5C42 - chains A and B; structure by X-ray diffraction, 3.50 A resolution.

# Chain A
Protein: HIV-1 Reverse Transcriptase, p66 subunit
Organism: Human immunodeficiency virus type 1 group M subtype B (isolate BH10)
Notes: EC 3.4.23.16, 2.7.7.49, 2.7.7.7, 3.1.26.13, 3.1.13.2
UniProtKB: P03366 (POL_HV1B1); residues 1-555 here correspond to UniProt positions 600-1154 (UniProt number = residue number + 599)
Amino-acid sequence (557 residues; numbered -1 to 555; the number before each row is that of its first residue; numbers below 1 keep their minus sign (Met-1 is residue -1)):
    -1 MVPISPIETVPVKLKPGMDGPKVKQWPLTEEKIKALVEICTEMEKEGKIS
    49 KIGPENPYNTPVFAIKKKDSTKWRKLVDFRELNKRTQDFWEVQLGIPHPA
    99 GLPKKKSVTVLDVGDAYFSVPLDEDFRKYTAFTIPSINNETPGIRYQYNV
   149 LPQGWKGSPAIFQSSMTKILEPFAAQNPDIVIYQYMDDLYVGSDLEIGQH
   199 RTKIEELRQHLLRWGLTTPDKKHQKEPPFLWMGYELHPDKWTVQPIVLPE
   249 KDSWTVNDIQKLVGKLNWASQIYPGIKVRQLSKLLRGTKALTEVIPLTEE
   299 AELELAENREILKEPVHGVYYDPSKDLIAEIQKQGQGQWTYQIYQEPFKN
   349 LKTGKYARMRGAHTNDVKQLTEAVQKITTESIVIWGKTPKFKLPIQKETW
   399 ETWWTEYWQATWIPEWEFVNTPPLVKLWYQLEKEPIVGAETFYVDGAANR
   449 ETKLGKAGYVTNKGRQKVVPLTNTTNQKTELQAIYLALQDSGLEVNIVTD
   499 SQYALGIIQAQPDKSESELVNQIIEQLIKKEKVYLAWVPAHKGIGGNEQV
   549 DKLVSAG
Disordered / not traced: -1 to 0, 66-68, 548-555
Construct notes: initiating methionine (-1); expression tag (0); engineered mutation Pro101 (Lys700 in P03366), Ala172 (Lys771 in P03366), Ala173 (Lys772 in P03366), Ser280 (Cys879 in P03366)
Residues lining bound ligands: 29T (8-{2-[2-(2,4-dioxo-3,4-dihydropyrimidin-1(2H)-yl)ethoxy]phenoxy}indolizine-2-carbonitrile): Pro95, Leu100, Pro101, Lys102, Lys103, Val106, Val108, Val179, Tyr181, Tyr188, Val189, Gly190, Phe227, Trp229, Leu234, His235, Pro236, Tyr318
Swiss-Prot annotation at these positions:
  - region: Phe227 to His235 (RT 'primer grip')
  - motif: Trp398 to Trp414 (Tryptophan repeat motif)
  - binding site (Mg(2+)): Asp110, Asp185, Asp186, Asp443, Glu478, Asp498, Asp549
  - site: Trp401 (Essential for RT p66/p51 heterodimerization), Trp414 (Essential for RT p66/p51 heterodimerization), Phe440, Tyr441 (Cleavage)
What the authors report for this chain:
  - binding site for 29T: Pro95, Val106, Val108, Val179, Tyr188, Phe227, Trp229, Leu234, Tyr318
  - mutagenesis - K101P (88-fold): decreased binding to rilpivirine
  - mutagenesis - K101P (58-fold): decreased binding to efavirenz
  - mutagenesis - K101P: unchanged catalytic activity on dATP

# Chain B
Protein: HIV-1 Reverse Transcriptase, p51 subunit
Organism: Human immunodeficiency virus type 1 group M subtype B (isolate BH10)
Notes: EC 3.4.23.16, 2.7.7.49, 2.7.7.7, 3.1.26.13, 3.1.13.2
UniProtKB: P03366 (POL_HV1B1); residues 1-428 here correspond to UniProt positions 600-1027 (UniProt number = residue number + 599)
Amino-acid sequence (428 residues; each row starts with the number of its first residue):
     1 PISPIETVPVKLKPGMDGPKVKQWPLTEEKIKALVEICTEMEKEGKISKI
    51 GPENPYNTPVFAIKKKDSTKWRKLVDFRELNKRTQDFWEVQLGIPHPAGL
   101 KKKKSVTVLDVGDAYFSVPLDEDFRKYTAFTIPSINNETPGIRYQYNVLP
   151 QGWKGSPAIFQSSMTKILEPFKKQNPDIVIYQYMDDLYVGSDLEIGQHRT
   201 KIEELRQHLLRWGLTTPDKKHQKEPPFLWMGYELHPDKWTVQPIVLPEKD
   251 SWTVNDIQKLVGKLNWASQIYPGIKVRQLSKLLRGTKALTEVIPLTEEAE
   301 LELAENREILKEPVHGVYYDPSKDLIAEIQKQGQGQWTYQIYQEPFKNLK
   351 TGKYARMRGAHTNDVKQLTEAVQKITTESIVIWGKTPKFKLPIQKETWET
   401 WWTEYWQATWIPEWEFVNTPPLVKLWYQ
Disordered / not traced: 1-4
Construct notes: engineered mutation Ser280 (Cys879 in P03366)
Swiss-Prot annotation at these positions:
  - region: Phe227 to His235 (RT 'primer grip')
  - motif: Trp398 to Trp414 (Tryptophan repeat motif)
  - binding site (Mg(2+)): Asp110, Asp185, Asp186
  - site (Essential for RT p66/p51 heterodimerization): Trp401, Trp414

# Interface between chain A and chain B
Contacting residue pairs (93; chain A residue first):
  Val8(A) with Pro52(B), hydrophobic; Glu53(B)
  Pro9(A) with Glu53(B)
  Gln85(A) with Glu53(B), hydrogen bond (side chain-backbone)
  Asp86(A) with Lys20(B), salt bridge; Pro55(B)
  Phe87(A) with Pro52(B); Glu53(B); Pro55(B)
  Trp88(A) with Pro52(B), hydrogen bond (backbone-backbone); Asn54(B); Pro55(B); Pro140(B), hydrophobic; Gly141(B); Arg143(B)
  Val90(A) with Pro140(B)
  Gln91(A) with Asn137(B); Glu138(B); Thr139(B)
  Gly93(A) with Asn137(B)
  Ile94(A) with Asn137(B)
  Pro95(A) with Asn136(B); Asn137(B)
  His96(A) with Asn136(B), hydrogen bond (backbone-side chain)
  Gly99(A) with Asn136(B)
  Leu100(A) with Asn136(B)
  Gln161(A) with Pro140(B)
  Ser162(A) with Pro52(B)
  Tyr181(A) with Glu138(B)
  Gln182(A) with Glu138(B)
  Gln373(A) with Gln394(B); Glu396(B); Thr397(B), hydrogen bond (side chain-backbone); Thr400(B), hydrogen bond
  Val381(A) with Pro25(B), hydrophobic; Asn136(B), hydrogen bond (backbone-backbone)
  Ile382(A) with Ile135(B); Asn136(B)
  Trp383(A) with Ile135(B)
  Gly384(A) with Thr27(B); Glu28(B), hydrogen bond (backbone-backbone); Ile135(B)
  Trp402(A) with Lys331(B), hydrogen bond (backbone-side chain); Asp364(B)
  Tyr405(A) with Lys331(B), hydrogen bond (backbone-side chain)
  Trp406(A) with Lys331(B); Pro392(B), hydrophobic; Val417(B); Asn418(B); Thr419(B); Pro420(B)
  Gln407(A) with Lys331(B), hydrogen bond (backbone-side chain); Pro392(B); Ile393(B); Gln394(B); Asn418(B)
  Ala408(A) with Trp337(B), hydrophobic; Asp364(B); Pro392(B), hydrogen bond (backbone-backbone); Ile393(B)
  Thr409(A) with Asp364(B)
  Trp410(A) with Asn363(B); Val365(B), hydrophobic; Trp401(B)
  Pro433(A) with Asn255(B)
  Ile434(A) with Thr290(B)
  Val435(A) with Thr290(B)
  Gly436(A) with Thr290(B)
  Thr439(A) with Ala288(B); Leu289(B)
  Tyr441(A) with Gln258(B); Lys287(B), hydrogen bond (side chain-backbone)
  Thr459(A) with Thr286(B)
  Asn460(A) with Thr286(B); Lys287(B); Ala288(B)
  Asn494(A) with Leu289(B)
  Val496(A) with Leu289(B), hydrophobic
  Leu503(A) with Leu422(B), hydrophobic
  Tyr532(A) with Asn255(B), hydrogen bond; Lys259(B); Leu289(B), hydrophobic
  Ala534(A) with Asn255(B); Lys259(B)
  Trp535(A) with Lys259(B); Leu422(B), hydrophobic
  Val536(A) with Gln258(B)
  Pro537(A) with Gly262(B)
  Lys540(A) with Asn265(B)
  Ile542(A) with Val261(B), hydrophobic; Leu283(B); Arg284(B)
  Gly543(A) with Thr286(B)
Also at the interface, not in a pair above, chain A (59 interface residues in all): Ala158, Ile159, Thr369, Glu370, Thr376, Thr377, Ile380, Thr403, Val458, Gly541
Also at the interface, not in a pair above, chain B (50 interface residues in all): Leu26, Thr131, Val254, Ser280

# Summary
59 residues of chain A and 50 residues of chain B are in contact; the contacts include 13 hydrogen bonds and 1
salt bridge. Polar contacts include Asp86(A)-Lys20(B), Gln85(A)-Glu53(B) and His96(A)-Asn136(B). The paper
reports a binding site for 29T at Pro95(A), Val106(A) and Val108(A) among others; K101P of chain A reduces
binding to rilpivirine.
Here chain A is HIV-1 Reverse Transcriptase, p66 subunit and chain B is HIV-1 Reverse Transcriptase, p51
subunit, both from Human immunodeficiency virus type 1 group M subtype B (isolate BH10). Entry 5C42 (Crystal
Structure of HIV-1 Reverse Transcriptase (K101P) Variant in Complex with
8-(2-(2-(2,4-dioxo-3,4-dihydropyrimidin-1(2H)-yl)ethoxy)phenoxy)indolizine-2-carbonitrile (JLJ555), a
non-nucleoside inhibitor) was determined by X-ray diffraction.
